Entry 5WVC (X-ray diffraction, 2.99 A resolution); this record covers chains C and B of the 6 polymer chains in the assembly.

[Chain C]
Name: Apoptotic protease-activating factor 1
Organism: Homo sapiens
Reference sequence: O14727 (APAF_HUMAN); residue numbers follow UniProt; this construct covers 1-95
Chain sequence (95 residues; each row starts with the number of its first residue):
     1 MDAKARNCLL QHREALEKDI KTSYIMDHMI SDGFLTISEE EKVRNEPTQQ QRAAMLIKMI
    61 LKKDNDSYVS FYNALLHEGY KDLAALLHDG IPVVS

[Chain B]
Name: Caspase
Organism: Homo sapiens
Reference sequence: A8K7U6 (A8K7U6_HUMAN); residues 201-328 here correspond to UniProt positions 1-128 (UniProt number = residue number - 200)
Chain sequence (151 residues; row label = number of the first residue in the row):
   178 MGSSHHHHHH SSGLVPRGSH MASMDEADRR LLRRCRLRLV EELQVDQLWD VLLSRELFRP
   238 HMIEDIQRAG SGSRRDQARQ LIIDLETRGS QALPLFISCL EDTGQDMLAS FLRTNRQAAK
   298 LSKPTLENLT PVVLRPEIRK PEVLRPETPR P
Disordered / not traced: 178-198, 302-328
Differences from the reference sequence: expression tag (178-200)
Modified residues: C212 (S-hydroxycysteine; CSO)

[How chain C and chain B interact]
Pairs across the interface (23; chain C residue first):
  K18(C) with R206(B)
  D19(C) with S200(B), hydrogen bond; R206(B), salt bridge; E263(B); T264(B)
  K21(C) with D261(B), salt bridge
  Y24(C) with H238(B); M239(B), hydrophobic; D242(B), hydrogen bond
  Q49(C) with T264(B)
  H77(C) with R236(B)
  E78(C) with H238(B), salt bridge; M239(B); R265(B), hydrogen bond (backbone-side chain)
  G79(C) with R265(B)
  Y80(C) with T264(B); R265(B), hydrogen bond
  K81(C) with E233(B); R265(B)
  D82(C) with A199(B); G266(B); S267(B), hydrogen bond
  L86(C) with A199(B)
Also at the interface, not in a pair above, chain B (15 interface residues in all): R210

[Summary]
12 residues of chain C face 15 of chain B across their interface; the contacts include 5 hydrogen bonds and 3
salt bridges. Polar contacts include D19(C)-R206(B), K21(C)-D261(B) and E78(C)-H238(B).
Chain C is Apoptotic protease-activating factor 1 and chain B is Caspase, both from Homo sapiens; the
structure, Structure of the CARD-CARD disk, was determined by X-ray diffraction.
